6G1S - chains A and Y of the 3 polymer chains in the assembly; structure by electron microscopy, 3.93 A resolution.

== Chain A ==
Protein: Interferon-induced helicase C domain-containing protein 1
Organism: Mus musculus
Notes: EC 3.6.4.13; engineered mutation(s): Residues 646-663 deleted
Reference sequence: Q8R5F7 (IFIH1_MOUSE), isoform Q8R5F7-2; residues 310-1020 here correspond to UniProt positions 261-971 (UniProt number = residue number - 49)
Sequence (693 residues; each row starts with the number of its first residue; note: 18 numbers in that range are skipped by the numbering (no residue carries them; nothing is unmodelled there)):
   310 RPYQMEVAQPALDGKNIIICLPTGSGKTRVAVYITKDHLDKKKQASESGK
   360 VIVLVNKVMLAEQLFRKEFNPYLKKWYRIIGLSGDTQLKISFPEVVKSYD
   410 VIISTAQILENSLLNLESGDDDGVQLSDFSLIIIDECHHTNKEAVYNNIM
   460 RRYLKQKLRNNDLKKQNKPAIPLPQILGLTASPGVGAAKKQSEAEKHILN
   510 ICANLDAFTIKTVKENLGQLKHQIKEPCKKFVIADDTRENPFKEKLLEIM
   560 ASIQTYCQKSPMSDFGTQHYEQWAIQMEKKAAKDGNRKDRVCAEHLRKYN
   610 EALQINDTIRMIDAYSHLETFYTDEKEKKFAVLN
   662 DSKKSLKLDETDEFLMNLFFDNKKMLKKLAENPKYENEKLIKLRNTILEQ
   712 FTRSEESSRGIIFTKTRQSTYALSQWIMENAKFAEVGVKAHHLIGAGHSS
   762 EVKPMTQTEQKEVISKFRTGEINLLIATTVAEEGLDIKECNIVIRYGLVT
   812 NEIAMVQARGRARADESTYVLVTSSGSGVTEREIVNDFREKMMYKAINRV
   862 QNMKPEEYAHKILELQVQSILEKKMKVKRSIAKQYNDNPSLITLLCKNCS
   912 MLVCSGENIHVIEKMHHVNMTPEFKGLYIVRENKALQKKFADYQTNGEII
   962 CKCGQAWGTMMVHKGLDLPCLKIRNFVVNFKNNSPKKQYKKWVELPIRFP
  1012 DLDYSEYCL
Not modelled in the structure: 474-478, 544-548, 662-669, 696-698, 716-718, 744-748, 781-782, 793-794, 837-838, 946-955, 992-994
Bound ions: Zn2+: Cys910, Cys962, Cys964
From the paper describing this entry:
  - binding site for the 15-nt RNA strand: Gln581, His927
  - conformationally variable residues (order/disorder transition): Asn944 to Asp953
  - mutagenesis - T841R/E842R (2.5-fold), M886A, D1014A/Y1015A/E1017A (2.5-fold): decreased signaling
  - mutagenesis - L397A/K398A/I399A, T841R/E842R: unchanged catalytic activity
  - mutagenesis - K498A/K499A/Q500A, K975D/D978A: abolished catalytic activity
  - mutagenesis - D848A/F849A: abolished signaling
  - mutagenesis - E883R/K884A, K885A: unchanged signaling
  - mutagenesis - H871A/E875A, E875A: increased signaling
  - mutagenesis - K498A/K499A/Q500A, K975D/D978A: unchanged binding to Mant-AMPPNP

== Chain Y ==
Molecule: 15-nt RNA strand
Organism: Pseudomonas phage phi6
Sequence (15 nucleotides; numbered 1 to 15; the number before each row is that of its first residue):
     1 CGUCAUGCGCAUGGA

== Chain A / chain Y interface ==
Contacting residue pairs (42):
  Asn365(A) - C8(Y)  hydrogen bond to the sugar
  Asn365(A) - G9(Y)  sugar contact
  Lys366(A) - C8(Y)  phosphate contact
  Lys366(A) - G9(Y)  sugar contact
  Val367(A) - G9(Y)  hydrogen bond to the phosphate
  Ser392(A) - C10(Y)  phosphate contact
  Gly393(A) - C10(Y)  hydrogen bond to the phosphate
  Gly393(A) - A11(Y)  phosphate contact
  Thr414(A) - G9(Y)  phosphate contact
  Gln416(A) - G9(Y)  sugar contact
  Gln416(A) - C10(Y)  sugar contact
  Ile417(A) - C10(Y)  phosphate contact
  Ile417(A) - A11(Y)  phosphate contact
  Asn420(A) - C10(Y)  hydrogen bond to the sugar
  Glu580(A) - U3(Y)  hydrogen bond to the sugar
  Glu580(A) - C4(Y)  sugar contact
  Gln581(A) - G2(Y)  base contact
  Gln581(A) - U3(Y)  hydrogen bond to the base
  Arg606(A) - C4(Y)  phosphate contact
  Arg606(A) - A5(Y)  salt bridge to the phosphate
  Lys726(A) - A5(Y)  sugar contact
  Lys726(A) - U6(Y)  sugar contact
  Thr727(A) - A5(Y)  sugar contact
  Thr727(A) - U6(Y)  sugar contact
  Arg728(A) - U6(Y)  hydrogen bond to the phosphate
  Arg728(A) - G7(Y)  salt bridge to the phosphate
  Ile755(A) - G7(Y)  phosphate contact
  Gly756(A) - G7(Y)  hydrogen bond to the phosphate
  Gly756(A) - C8(Y)  phosphate contact
  Ala757(A) - C8(Y)  hydrogen bond to the phosphate
  Ser761(A) - U6(Y)  hydrogen bond to the phosphate
  Thr789(A) - U6(Y)  hydrogen bond to the phosphate
  Thr789(A) - G7(Y)  hydrogen bond to the phosphate
  Thr790(A) - U6(Y)  hydrogen bond to the sugar
  Thr790(A) - G7(Y)  hydrogen bond to the sugar
  Val791(A) - G7(Y)  phosphate contact
  Glu924(A) - U12(Y)  hydrogen bond to the sugar
  Glu924(A) - G13(Y)  sugar contact
  Met926(A) - A11(Y)  base contact
  Met926(A) - U12(Y)  sugar contact
  Lys975(A) - G14(Y)  salt bridge to the phosphate
  Lys1001(A) - C4(Y)  salt bridge to the phosphate
Also at the interface, not in a pair above, chain A (30 interface residues in all): Asp394, Lys588, Ser760, Val973

== Summary ==
30 residues of chain A and 13 residues of chain Y are in contact, with 15 hydrogen bonds and 4 salt bridges.
Polar contacts include Gln581(A)-U3(Y), Asn365(A)-C8(Y) and Asn420(A)-C10(Y). The paper reports a binding site
for the 15-nt RNA strand at Gln581(A) and His927(A); T841R/E842R, M886A and D1014A/Y1015A/E1017A of chain A
reduce signaling; 11 substitutions were tested in all.
Chain A is Interferon-induced helicase C domain-containing protein 1 (Mus musculus) and chain Y is a 15-nt RNA
strand (Pseudomonas phage phi6); the structure, CryoEM structure of the MDA5-dsRNA filament with 87-degree
helical twist, was determined by electron microscopy together with 6G19, 6G1X, 6GJZ, 6GKH, 6GKM, 6H61 and 6H66
from the same study.
